3U52 - chains C and D of the 6 polymer chains in the assembly; structure by X-ray diffraction, 1.95 A resolution.

Chain C (and D):
Name: Phenol hydroxylase component phL
From: Pseudomonas stutzeri
Notes: chain D of this document is another copy of the same molecule, construct and numbering; everything in this record applies to it too
UniProtKB: Q84AQ4 (Q84AQ4_PSEST); residue numbers follow UniProt; this construct covers 1-333
Sequence (333 residues; numbered 1 to 333; the number before each row is that of its first residue):
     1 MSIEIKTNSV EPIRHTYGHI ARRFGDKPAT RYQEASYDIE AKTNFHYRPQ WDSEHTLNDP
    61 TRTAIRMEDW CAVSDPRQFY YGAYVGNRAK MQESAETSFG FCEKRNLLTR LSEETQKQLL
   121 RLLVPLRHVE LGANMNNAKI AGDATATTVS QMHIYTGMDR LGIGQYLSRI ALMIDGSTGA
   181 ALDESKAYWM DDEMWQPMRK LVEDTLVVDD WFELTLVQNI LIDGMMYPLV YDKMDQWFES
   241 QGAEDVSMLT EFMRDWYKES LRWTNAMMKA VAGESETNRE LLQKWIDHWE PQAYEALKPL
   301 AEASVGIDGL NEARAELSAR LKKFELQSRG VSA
Unresolved in the structure: 1-11, 330-333 (chain D: 1-3, 332-333)
Ligand contacts: xenon (XE): Tyr227, Pro228, Tyr231, Asp232, Arg254, Tyr257

Interface between chain C and chain D:
Contacting residue pairs (23; chain C residue first):
  Lys90(C) with Glu93(D)
  Glu93(C) with Lys90(D); Ser94(D)
  Ser94(C) with Glu93(D); Thr97(D), hydrogen bond
  Thr97(C) with Ser94(D), hydrogen bond
  Phe101(C) with Ser247(D); Met248(D), hydrophobic; Glu251(D)
  Arg105(C) with Asp235(D), salt bridge; Ser247(D), hydrogen bond; Arg254(D)
  Arg110(C) with Glu239(D), salt bridge; Glu244(D), salt bridge
  Asp235(C) with Arg105(D), salt bridge
  Glu239(C) with Arg110(D), salt bridge
  Asp245(C) with Glu244(D)
  Ser247(C) with Phe101(D); Arg105(D), hydrogen bond
  Met248(C) with Phe101(D); Met248(D), hydrophobic
  Glu251(C) with Phe101(D)
  Arg254(C) with Arg105(D)
Also at the interface, not in a pair above, chain C (16 interface residues in all): Leu107, Glu244

In short:
Chain C and chain D form an interface of 16 and 14 residues respectively, with 4 hydrogen bonds and 5 salt
bridges. Polar contacts include Arg105(C)-Asp235(D), Arg110(C)-Glu239(D) and Arg110(C)-Glu244(D). Chain C
binds xenon.
Both chains are Phenol hydroxylase component phL (Pseudomonas stutzeri). Entry 3U52 (X-ray Crystal Structure
of Xenon-Pressurized Phenol Hydroxylase from Pseudomonas sp. OX1) was determined by X-ray diffraction.
